7S1A - chains A and B; structure by X-ray diffraction, 1.97 A resolution.

# Chain A (and B)
Molecule: Putative NAD(P)H nitroreductase
From: Haemophilus influenzae (strain ATCC 51907 / DSM 11121 / KW20 / Rd)
Notes: EC 1.5.1.38; chain B of this document is another copy of the same molecule, construct and numbering; everything in this record applies to it too
Reference sequence: Q57431 (Y1278_HAEIN); residue numbers follow UniProt; this construct covers 1-220
Chain sequence (223 residues; numbered -2 to 220; the number before each row is that of its first residue; numbers below 1 keep their minus sign (Ser-2 is residue -2)):
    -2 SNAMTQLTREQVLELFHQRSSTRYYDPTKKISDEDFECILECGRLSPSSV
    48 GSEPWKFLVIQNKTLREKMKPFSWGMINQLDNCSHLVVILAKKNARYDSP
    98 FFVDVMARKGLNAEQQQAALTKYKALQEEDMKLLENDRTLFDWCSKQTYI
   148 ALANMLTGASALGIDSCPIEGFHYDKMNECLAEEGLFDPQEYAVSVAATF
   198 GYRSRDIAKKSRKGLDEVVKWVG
Disordered / not traced: -2 to 1 (chain B: -2 to 2)
Sequence notes: expression tag (-2 to 0)
Modified residues: Mse1 (selenomethionine); Mse66, Mse73, Mse103, Mse128, Mse152, Mse174 (selenomethionine; parent Met)
Ligand contacts:
  - FMN (flavin mononucleotide), molecule 1: Arg16, Ser17, Ser18, Arg20, Gly72, Gln76, Tyr146, Leu149, Cys164, Pro165, Ile166, Glu167, Gly168, Val193, Lys207, Arg209
  - FMN, molecule 2: Pro44, Ser45, Ser46, Val47, Gly48, Gln144, Ile147
UniProt features mapped onto this chain:
  - binding site (NAD(+)): Gly155 to Gly160

# Interface between chain A and chain B
Pairs across the interface (173):
  Thr2(A) - Gln8(B)  hydrogen bond (side chain-backbone)
  Thr2(A) - Glu11(B)  hydrogen bond (backbone-side chain)
  Thr2(A) - Leu12(B)
  Thr2(A) - Gln15(B)  hydrogen bond (backbone-side chain)
  Gln3(A) - Ala158(B)
  Leu4(A) - Ala158(B)  hydrogen bond (backbone-backbone)
  Leu4(A) - Leu159(B)
  Thr5(A) - Leu159(B)
  Arg6(A) - Glu31(B)
  Arg6(A) - Asp32(B)  salt bridge
  Arg6(A) - Cys35(B)
  Arg6(A) - Leu159(B)
  Val9(A) - Cys35(B)  hydrophobic
  Val9(A) - Cys39(B)  hydrophobic
  Val9(A) - Ala158(B)  hydrophobic
  Val9(A) - Leu159(B)  hydrophobic
  Leu10(A) - Glu38(B)
  Phe13(A) - Cys39(B)  hydrophobic
  Phe13(A) - Asn151(B)
  Phe13(A) - Gly155(B)
  His14(A) - Leu42(B)
  Arg16(A) - Leu42(B)
  Arg16(A) - Pro44(B)
  Glu31(A) - Arg6(B)
  Asp32(A) - Arg6(B)  salt bridge
  Phe33(A) - Trp218(B)  hydrophobic
  Glu34(A) - Leu212(B)
  Cys35(A) - Arg6(B)
  Cys35(A) - Val9(B)  hydrophobic
  Cys35(A) - Leu10(B)  hydrophobic
  Leu37(A) - Val216(B)  hydrophobic
  Leu37(A) - Trp218(B)  hydrophobic
  Glu38(A) - Leu10(B)
  Glu38(A) - Leu212(B)
  Cys39(A) - Val9(B)  hydrophobic
  Cys39(A) - Phe13(B)  hydrophobic
  Arg41(A) - Arg209(B)  hydrogen bond (backbone-side chain)
  Arg41(A) - Lys210(B)  hydrogen bond (side chain-backbone)
  Arg41(A) - Gly211(B)
  Arg41(A) - Leu212(B)
  Leu42(A) - His14(B)
  Leu42(A) - Arg16(B)
  Leu42(A) - Lys207(B)
  Leu42(A) - Arg209(B)  hydrogen bond (backbone-side chain)
  Ser43(A) - Arg209(B)  hydrogen bond (backbone-side chain)
  Pro44(A) - Arg16(B)
  Pro44(A) - Arg209(B)
  Ser46(A) - Glu167(B)  hydrogen bond
  Glu50(A) - Ser208(B)
  Glu50(A) - Arg209(B)
  Glu50(A) - Lys210(B)  hydrogen bond (backbone-side chain)
  Lys53(A) - Glu214(B)  hydrogen bond (side chain-backbone)
  Lys53(A) - Val215(B)
  Phe54(A) - Val215(B)  hydrogen bond (backbone-backbone)
  Phe54(A) - Val216(B)
  Phe54(A) - Lys217(B)  hydrogen bond (backbone-backbone)
  Leu55(A) - Lys217(B)
  Val56(A) - Val216(B)  hydrophobic
  Val56(A) - Lys217(B)  hydrogen bond (backbone-backbone)
  Val56(A) - Trp218(B)
  Val56(A) - Val219(B)  hydrogen bond (backbone-backbone)
  Ile57(A) - Val219(B)  hydrophobic
  Gln58(A) - Trp218(B)
  Gln58(A) - Val219(B)  hydrogen bond (backbone-backbone)
  Asn59(A) - Val219(B)  hydrogen bond (backbone-backbone)
  Asn59(A) - Gly220(B)
  Leu62(A) - Val219(B)  hydrophobic
  Trp71(A) - Lys119(B)
  Trp71(A) - Leu123(B)  hydrophobic
  Trp71(A) - Asp127(B)  hydrogen bond
  Arg105(A) - Ser208(B)  hydrogen bond (backbone-side chain)
  Arg105(A) - Lys210(B)
  Lys119(A) - Trp71(B)
  Leu123(A) - Trp71(B)  hydrophobic
  Leu123(A) - Glu167(B)
  Glu126(A) - His170(B)  salt bridge
  Asp127(A) - Trp71(B)  hydrogen bond
  Asp127(A) - Phe169(B)
  Asp127(A) - His170(B)
  Asp127(A) - Tyr171(B)  hydrogen bond (backbone-backbone)
  Mse128(A) - Arg135(B)  hydrogen bond (backbone-side chain)
  Mse128(A) - Glu167(B)
  Mse128(A) - Tyr171(B)  hydrophobic
  Lys129(A) - Arg135(B)  hydrogen bond (backbone-side chain)
  Lys129(A) - His170(B)
  Lys129(A) - Asp172(B)  salt bridge
  Leu130(A) - Arg135(B)
  Arg135(A) - Mse128(B)  hydrogen bond (side chain-backbone)
  Arg135(A) - Lys129(B)  hydrogen bond (side chain-backbone)
  Arg135(A) - Leu130(B)
  Arg135(A) - Glu132(B)  salt bridge
  Arg135(A) - Thr136(B)
  Thr136(A) - Arg135(B)
  Asp139(A) - Asp139(B)
  Asp139(A) - Lys143(B)  salt bridge
  Trp140(A) - Glu167(B)  hydrogen bond
  Ser142(A) - Lys143(B)  hydrogen bond
  Lys143(A) - Asp139(B)  salt bridge
  Lys143(A) - Ser142(B)  hydrogen bond
  Lys143(A) - Lys143(B)
  Lys143(A) - Tyr146(B)
  Gln144(A) - Tyr146(B)
  Gln144(A) - Glu167(B)  hydrogen bond
  Tyr146(A) - Lys143(B)
  Tyr146(A) - Gln144(B)
  Tyr146(A) - Ile147(B)  hydrophobic
  Ile147(A) - Tyr146(B)
  Ile147(A) - Ala150(B)  hydrophobic
  Leu149(A) - Ile147(B)  hydrophobic
  Ala150(A) - Ile147(B)  hydrophobic
  Ala150(A) - Ala150(B)  hydrophobic
  Ala150(A) - Asn151(B)
  Asn151(A) - Phe13(B)
  Asn151(A) - Ala150(B)
  Asn151(A) - Thr154(B)  hydrogen bond
  Leu153(A) - Pro44(B)  hydrophobic
  Thr154(A) - Asn151(B)  hydrogen bond
  Ser157(A) - Gln3(B)
  Ala158(A) - Gln3(B)
  Ala158(A) - Leu4(B)  hydrogen bond (backbone-backbone)
  Ala158(A) - Val9(B)  hydrophobic
  Leu159(A) - Gln3(B)
  Leu159(A) - Leu4(B)
  Leu159(A) - Thr5(B)
  Leu159(A) - Arg6(B)
  Leu159(A) - Val9(B)  hydrophobic
  Gly160(A) - Gln3(B)  hydrogen bond (backbone-side chain)
  Glu167(A) - Ser46(B)  hydrogen bond
  Glu167(A) - Leu123(B)
  Glu167(A) - Mse128(B)
  Glu167(A) - Trp140(B)  hydrogen bond
  Glu167(A) - Gln144(B)  hydrogen bond
  Phe169(A) - Asp127(B)
  His170(A) - Glu126(B)  salt bridge
  His170(A) - Asp127(B)
  His170(A) - Lys129(B)
  Tyr171(A) - Asp127(B)  hydrogen bond (backbone-backbone)
  Tyr171(A) - Mse128(B)  hydrophobic
  Asp172(A) - Lys129(B)  salt bridge
  Leu183(A) - Lys217(B)
  Ser208(A) - Glu50(B)
  Ser208(A) - Arg105(B)  hydrogen bond (side chain-backbone)
  Arg209(A) - Arg41(B)  hydrogen bond (side chain-backbone)
  Arg209(A) - Leu42(B)  hydrogen bond (side chain-backbone)
  Arg209(A) - Ser43(B)  hydrogen bond (side chain-backbone)
  Arg209(A) - Pro44(B)
  Arg209(A) - Glu50(B)
  Lys210(A) - Arg41(B)  hydrogen bond (backbone-side chain)
  Lys210(A) - Glu50(B)  hydrogen bond (backbone-side chain)
  Lys210(A) - Arg105(B)
  Gly211(A) - Arg41(B)
  Leu212(A) - Glu34(B)
  Leu212(A) - Arg41(B)
  Glu214(A) - Lys53(B)  hydrogen bond (backbone-side chain)
  Val215(A) - Arg41(B)
  Val215(A) - Trp52(B)
  Val215(A) - Lys53(B)
  Val215(A) - Phe54(B)  hydrogen bond (backbone-backbone)
  Val216(A) - Phe54(B)
  Lys217(A) - Phe54(B)  hydrogen bond (backbone-backbone)
  Lys217(A) - Leu55(B)
  Lys217(A) - Val56(B)  hydrogen bond (backbone-backbone)
  Lys217(A) - Leu183(B)
  Trp218(A) - Phe33(B)  hydrophobic
  Trp218(A) - Val56(B)  hydrophobic
  Trp218(A) - Gln58(B)
  Val219(A) - Val56(B)  hydrogen bond (backbone-backbone)
  Val219(A) - Ile57(B)  hydrophobic
  Val219(A) - Gln58(B)  hydrogen bond (backbone-backbone)
  Val219(A) - Asn59(B)  hydrogen bond (backbone-backbone)
  Val219(A) - Leu62(B)  hydrophobic
  Val219(A) - Leu183(B)  hydrophobic
  Gly220(A) - Asn59(B)  hydrogen bond (backbone-side chain)
Also at the interface, not in a pair above, chain A (86 interface residues in all): Gln15, Ser49, Trp52, His82, Phe98, Glu132, Gly155, Gly168, Lys207
Also at the interface, not in a pair above, chain B (87 interface residues in all): Leu37, Ser49, His82, Leu149, Leu153, Ser157, Pro165, Gly168

# Summary
86 residues of chain A face 87 of chain B across their interface; the contacts include 51 hydrogen bonds and 9
salt bridges. Polar pairs include Arg6(A)-Asp32(B), Glu126(A)-His170(B) and Lys129(A)-Asp172(B). Chain A binds
flavin mononucleotide. From UniProt: 6 NAD+-binding residues on chain A.
Both chains are Putative NAD(P)H nitroreductase (Haemophilus influenzae (strain ATCC 51907 / DSM 11121 / KW20
/ Rd)). Entry 7S1A (Crystal structure of putative NAD(P)H-flavin oxidoreductase from Haemophilus influenzae Rd
KW20) was determined by X-ray diffraction together with 7S14, 7RZL, 7RZP and 6WT2 from the same study.
